PDB entry 8J90 | electron microscopy, 4.71 A resolution (low resolution: residue-level contacts below are approximate; hydrogen-bond / salt-bridge calls are withheld) | chains C and I of the 11 polymer chains in the assembly

# Chain C
Molecule: HTA6
From: Arabidopsis thaliana
Reference sequence: Q9FJE8 (H2A7_ARATH); residues 0-149 here correspond to UniProt positions 1-150 (UniProt number = residue number + 1)
Chain sequence (153 residues; row label = number of the first residue in the row; numbers below 1 keep their minus sign (Gly-3 is residue -3)):
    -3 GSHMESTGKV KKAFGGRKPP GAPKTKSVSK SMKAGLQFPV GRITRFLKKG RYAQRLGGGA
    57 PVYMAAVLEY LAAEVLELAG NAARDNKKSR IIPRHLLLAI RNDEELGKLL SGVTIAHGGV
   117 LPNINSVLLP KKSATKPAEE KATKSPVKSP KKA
Not modelled in the structure: -3 to 25, 114-149
Construct notes: expression tag (-3 to -1)
Curated features (UniProtKB/Swiss-Prot):
  - motif: Ser145 to Lys148 (SPKK motif)
  - modified residue: Ser145 (Phosphoserine)

# Chain I
Molecule: 169-nt DNA strand
From: synthetic construct
Sequence (169 nucleotides; numbered -95 to 73; the number before each row is that of its first residue; numbers below 1 keep their minus sign (DA-95 is residue -95)):
   -95 ATCGGACCCT ATCGCGAGCC AGGCCTGAGA ATCCGGTGCC GAGGCCGCTC AATTGGTCGT
   -35 AGACAGCTCT AGCACCGCTT AAACGCACGT ACGCGCTGTC CCCCGCGTTT TAACCGCCAA
    25 GGGGATTACT CCCTAGTCTC CAGGCACGTG TCAGATATAT ACATCCGAT
Not modelled in the structure: -95 to -61, 51-73

# How chain C and chain I interact
Residue-residue contacts (10; chain C residue first):
  Lys26(C) - DT-43(I)
  Lys26(C) - DT-42(I)
  Lys29(C) - DT-42(I)
  Gly37(C) - DA-44(I)
  Arg38(C) - DA-44(I)
  Arg41(C) - DA-45(I)
  Arg41(C) - DA-44(I)
  Arg51(C) - DA-35(I)
  Arg86(C) - DA-54(I)
  Arg86(C) - DG-53(I)

# Overview
Chain C and chain I each contribute 7 residues to their interface.
Here chain C is HTA6 (Arabidopsis thaliana) and chain I is a 169-nt DNA strand (synthetic construct). Entry
8J90 (Cryo-EM structure of DDM1-nucleosome complex) was determined by electron microscopy, deposited together
with 8J92.
